8ZOX - chains A and B of the 4 polymer chains in the assembly; structure by electron microscopy, 3.18 A resolution.

== Chain A ==
Protein: T-cell surface glycoprotein CD1b
From: Homo sapiens
UniProtKB: P29016 (CD1B_HUMAN); residues 0-277 here correspond to UniProt positions 18-295 (UniProt number = residue number + 18)
Chain sequence (280 residues; numbered -2 to 277; the number before each row is that of its first residue; numbers below 1 keep their minus sign (Met-2 is residue -2)):
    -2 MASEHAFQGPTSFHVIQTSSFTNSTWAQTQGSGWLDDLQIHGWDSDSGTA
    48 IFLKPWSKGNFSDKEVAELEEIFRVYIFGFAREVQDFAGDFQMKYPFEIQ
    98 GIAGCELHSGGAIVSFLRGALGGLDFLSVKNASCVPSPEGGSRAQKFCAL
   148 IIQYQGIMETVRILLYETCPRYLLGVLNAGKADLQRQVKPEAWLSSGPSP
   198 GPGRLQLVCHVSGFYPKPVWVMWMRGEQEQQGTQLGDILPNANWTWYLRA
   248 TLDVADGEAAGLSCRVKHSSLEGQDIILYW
Not modelled in the structure: -2 to 6
Sequence notes: initiating methionine (-2); expression tag (-1)
Cystine bridges: Cys102-Cys166, Cys131-Cys145, Cys206-Cys261
Residues lining bound ligands:
  - tetracosyl palmitate (6UL): Val12, Ile13, Gln14, Gly28, Ser29, Gly30, His38, Trp40, Ala47, Phe70, Tyr73, Ile74, Phe77, Val81, Met90, Ile96, Gln97, Gly98, Ile99, Ala100, Leu114, Arg115, Gly116, Ala117, Leu118, Phe123, Leu124, Phe144
  - A1L2B / alpha-D-glucopyranose: Phe10, Val12, Leu66, Ile69, Phe70, Val72, Tyr73, Gly76, Phe77, Glu80, Ala100, Leu114, Leu124, Val126, Ile148, Gly153, Ile154, Met155, Thr157, Val158, Leu161, Leu162, Thr165, Cys166, Tyr169
Swiss-Prot annotation at these positions:
  - glycosylation (N-linked (GlcNAc...) asparagine): Asn20, Asn57, Asn128, Asn240

== Chain B ==
Protein: Beta-2-microglobulin
From: Homo sapiens
UniProtKB: P61769 (B2MG_HUMAN); residues 3-101 here correspond to UniProt positions 21-119 (UniProt number = residue number + 18)
Chain sequence (100 residues; each row starts with the number of its first residue):
     2 MIQRTPKIQVYSRHPAENGKSNFLNCYVSGFHPSDIEVDLLKNGERIEKV
    52 EHSDLSFSKDWSFYLLYYTEFTPTEKDEYACRVNHVTLSQPKIVKWDRDM
Not modelled in the structure: 2-3, 100-101
Sequence notes: expression tag (2)
Cystine bridges: Cys27-Cys82
Swiss-Prot annotation at these positions:
  - modified residue: Gln4 (Pyrrolidone carboxylic acid)
  - glycosylation: Ile3 (N-linked (Glc) (glycation) isoleucine), Lys21 (N-linked (Glc) (glycation) lysine), Lys43 (N-linked (Glc) (glycation) lysine), Lys50 (N-linked (Glc) (glycation) lysine), Lys60 (N-linked (Glc) (glycation) lysine), Lys93 (N-linked (Glc) (glycation) lysine), Lys96 (N-linked (Glc) (glycation) lysine)

== How chain A and chain B interact ==
Contacting residue pairs (50):
  Ile13(A) with Leu56(B); Ser57(B); Phe58(B), hydrophobic
  Gln14(A) with Phe58(B)
  Thr15(A) with Phe58(B); Phe64(B)
  Gln27(A) with Leu56(B)
  Ser29(A) with Leu56(B)
  Trp31(A) with Leu56(B); Ser57(B)
  Gln36(A) with Asp55(B), hydrogen bond
  Glu95(A) with Pro34(B); Ser35(B), hydrogen bond; Phe64(B)
  Gln97(A) with His33(B), hydrogen bond; Phe58(B); Trp62(B), hydrogen bond (side chain-backbone); Phe64(B)
  Gly98(A) with Phe58(B)
  Ile99(A) with Trp62(B), hydrophobic
  Arg115(A) with Trp62(B)
  Gly116(A) with Trp62(B)
  Ala117(A) with Trp62(B), hydrophobic
  Gly119(A) with His33(B)
  Gly120(A) with Arg5(B); His33(B), hydrogen bond (backbone-side chain); Asp61(B); Trp62(B)
  Asp122(A) with Trp62(B), hydrogen bond
  Glu188(A) with His15(B), salt bridge
  Trp190(A) with Ser13(B); His15(B); Pro16(B)
  Ser209(A) with Arg14(B), hydrogen bond (side chain-backbone)
  Asp234(A) with Lys8(B), salt bridge; Gln10(B), hydrogen bond
  Leu236(A) with Gln10(B); Tyr12(B), hydrophobic; Tyr28(B), hydrophobic
  Pro237(A) with Tyr12(B), hydrogen bond (backbone-side chain); Tyr28(B), hydrophobic
  Asn238(A) with Arg14(B); Asn26(B), hydrogen bond
  Ala239(A) with Arg14(B), hydrogen bond (backbone-side chain); Tyr69(B), hydrophobic
  Asn240(A) with Arg14(B)
  Tyr244(A) with Tyr12(B), hydrophobic; Ser13(B)
  Arg246(A) with Val11(B); Tyr12(B)
Interface residues without a listed pair, chain B (24 interface residues in all): Leu67, Asp98

== In short ==
Chain A and chain B form an interface of 28 and 24 residues respectively; the contacts include 11 hydrogen
bonds and 2 salt bridges. Among the polar pairs are Glu188(A)-His15(B), Asp234(A)-Lys8(B) and
Gln36(A)-Asp55(B). Bound to chain A: tetracosyl palmitate and A1L2B / alpha-D-glucopyranose.
Chain A is T-cell surface glycoprotein CD1b and chain B is Beta-2-microglobulin, both from Homo sapiens; the
structure, 3D structure of Y-50 TCR-TMM-CD1b ternary complex, was determined by electron microscopy together
with 8XUB and 8ZO4 from the same study.
